8ETH - chains 6 and o of the 41 polymer chains in the assembly; structure by electron microscopy, 3.80 A resolution.

[Chain 6]
Molecule: 300-nt RNA strand
From: Schizosaccharomyces pombe
Sequence (300 nucleotides; row label = number of the first residue in the row; note: 30 numbers in that range are skipped by the numbering (no residue carries them; nothing is unmodelled there); a row labelled like 12A-12Z holds insertion residues (12A, then the next letters in order)):
     1 ACAAUCUUCUCA
12A-12Z CAAAAAAUGUUUUUUUUUAAAUAUUU
13A-13D UUGA
    42 UGAGGUGUUGAACGAAAAUUUGUUUUUUUUUUAAAAUAUAAAUUUAGUUU
    92 GAAAUCGAUUGGUGAAA
   110 ACAAAAGGAAGAUUGAAAUUAUUUUUCUAUGCCUUUUUUCAUUUUUUUUC
   160 UAUUGAACGUAAUAGGUUUUACCACUUUGUUUGAUAGAAAAAAAGAAAUU
   210 AGGAAAGAAAAAUAACUAAAAAGUUUUAAUCUCUUUUAUAUUUGAACCUU
   260 AACGAAAAAAAAAGUUAUUUUUUUUUCACAGUACCUUUUUU
Unresolved in the structure: 12A-12Z, 13A-13D, 63-80, 110-175, 190-300

[Chain o]
Protein: Uncharacterized RNA-binding protein C1827.05c
From: Schizosaccharomyces pombe
Reference sequence: O74978 (YQL5_SCHPO); residues 1-276 here = UniProt positions 1-276
Sequence (276 residues; row label = number of the first residue in the row):
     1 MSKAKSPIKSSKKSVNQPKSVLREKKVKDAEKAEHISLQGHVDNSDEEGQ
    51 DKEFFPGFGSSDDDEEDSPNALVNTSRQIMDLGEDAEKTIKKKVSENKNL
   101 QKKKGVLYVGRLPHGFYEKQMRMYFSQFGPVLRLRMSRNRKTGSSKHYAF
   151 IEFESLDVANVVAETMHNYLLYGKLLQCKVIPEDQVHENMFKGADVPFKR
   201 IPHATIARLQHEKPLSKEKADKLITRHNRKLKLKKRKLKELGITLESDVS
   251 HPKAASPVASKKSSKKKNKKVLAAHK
Unresolved in the structure: 1-101, 239-276

[Interface between chain 6 and chain o]
Residue-residue contacts - 86 pairs, chain 6 then chain o:
  C2(6) - Leu170(o)  hydrogen bond to the base
  C2(6) - Tyr172(o)  hydrogen bond to the base
  A3(6) - Tyr172(o)  phosphate contact
  U50(6) - His147(o)  hydrogen bond to the sugar
  G51(6) - Ser144(o)  phosphate contact
  G51(6) - Ser145(o)  sugar contact
  G51(6) - Lys146(o)  phosphate contact
  G51(6) - His147(o)  hydrogen bond to the sugar
  A52(6) - Asn139(o)  phosphate contact
  A52(6) - Lys146(o)  phosphate contact
  U61(6) - Ala207(o)  sugar contact
  U61(6) - His211(o)  sugar contact
  U61(6) - Leu223(o)  phosphate contact
  U61(6) - His227(o)  salt bridge to the phosphate
  U62(6) - Gln210(o)  sugar contact
  U62(6) - His211(o)  phosphate contact
  U62(6) - Lys213(o)  phosphate contact
  U62(6) - Leu215(o)  phosphate contact
  U62(6) - Lys219(o)  hydrogen bond to the phosphate
  U62(6) - Leu223(o)  base contact
  A83(6) - His203(o)  salt bridge to the phosphate
  A83(6) - Ala204(o)  phosphate contact
  A83(6) - Ala207(o)  sugar contact
  U84(6) - His203(o)  phosphate contact
  U84(6) - Ala204(o)  hydrogen bond to the phosphate
  G92(6) - Arg111(o)  hydrogen bond to the base
  A93(6) - Lys174(o)  sugar contact
  A94(6) - Arg111(o)  phosphate contact
  A94(6) - Lys174(o)  salt bridge to the phosphate
  A95(6) - Tyr108(o)  hydrogen bond to the sugar
  A95(6) - Gly110(o)  sugar contact
  A95(6) - Arg111(o)  salt bridge to the phosphate
  A95(6) - His147(o)  base contact
  A95(6) - Tyr148(o)  sugar contact
  A95(6) - Lys174(o)  base contact
  U96(6) - Tyr108(o)  stacking on the base
  U96(6) - Tyr148(o)  sugar contact
  U96(6) - Phe150(o)  base contact
  U96(6) - Lys179(o)  base contact
  U96(6) - Ile181(o)  base contact
  C97(6) - Arg135(o)  hydrogen bond to the phosphate
  C97(6) - Ser137(o)  phosphate contact
  C97(6) - Phe150(o)  sugar contact
  C97(6) - His187(o)  base contact
  C97(6) - Asn189(o)  base contact
  C97(6) - Met190(o)  base contact
  G98(6) - Arg135(o)  salt bridge to the phosphate
  G98(6) - Ser137(o)  hydrogen bond to the phosphate
  G98(6) - Lys146(o)  phosphate contact
  G98(6) - Tyr148(o)  hydrogen bond to the phosphate
  A99(6) - Arg135(o)  hydrogen bond to the base
  A99(6) - Met136(o)  base contact
  A99(6) - Arg140(o)  salt bridge to the phosphate
  A99(6) - Lys192(o)  hydrogen bond to the sugar
  A99(6) - Gly193(o)  base contact
  U100(6) - Arg140(o)  salt bridge to the phosphate
  U100(6) - Pro197(o)  base contact
  U100(6) - Phe198(o)  stacking on the base
  U100(6) - Lys199(o)  hydrogen bond to the base
  U100(6) - Arg200(o)  base contact
  U100(6) - Ile201(o)  hydrogen bond to the base
  U100(6) - His203(o)  hydrogen bond to the sugar
  U101(6) - Lys199(o)  base contact
  U101(6) - Ile201(o)  sugar contact
  G102(6) - Lys199(o)  base contact
  G102(6) - Arg200(o)  base contact
  G102(6) - Ile201(o)  base contact
  G102(6) - Pro202(o)  base contact
  U179(6) - Pro197(o)  phosphate contact
  A180(6) - Tyr117(o)  sugar contact
  A180(6) - Glu118(o)  base contact
  A180(6) - Lys119(o)  salt bridge to the phosphate
  A180(6) - Arg138(o)  hydrogen bond to the phosphate
  A180(6) - Asp195(o)  hydrogen bond to the base
  A180(6) - Val196(o)  hydrogen bond to the base
  A180(6) - Pro197(o)  base contact
  A180(6) - Arg200(o)  sugar contact
  C181(6) - Tyr117(o)  phosphate contact
  C181(6) - Arg138(o)  salt bridge to the phosphate
  C181(6) - Thr142(o)  base contact
  C181(6) - Arg200(o)  salt bridge to the phosphate
  A183(6) - Lys199(o)  base contact
  A183(6) - Arg200(o)  hydrogen bond to the base
  A183(6) - Pro202(o)  sugar contact
  A183(6) - Thr205(o)  sugar contact
  C184(6) - Leu209(o)  sugar contact
Other interface residues (no listed pair), chain 6 (29 interface residues in all): U60, G103, C182, U185
Other interface residues (no listed pair), chain o (56 interface residues in all): Arg122, Lys141, Gly143, Tyr169, Leu171, Gly173, Glu188

[Summary]
The interface between chain 6 and chain o involves 29 residues on one side and 56 on the other; the contacts
include 20 hydrogen bonds, 10 salt bridges and 2 aromatic stacking contacts. Polar contacts include
C2(6)-Leu170(o), C2(6)-Tyr172(o) and G92(6)-Arg111(o).
Here chain 6 is a 300-nt RNA strand and chain o is Uncharacterized RNA-binding protein C1827.05c, both from
Schizosaccharomyces pombe. Entry 8ETH (Ytm1 associated 60S nascent ribosome State 1B) was determined by
electron microscopy (same publication as 8ESQ, 8ESR, 8ETC, 8ETG, 8ETI, 8ETJ and 3 further entries).
